4X62 - chains A and T of the 23 polymer chains in the assembly; structure by X-ray diffraction, 3.45 A resolution.

== Chain A ==
Molecule: 16S rRNA
From: Thermus thermophilus HB8
Sequence (1522 nucleotides; row label = number of the first residue in the row; note: 42 numbers in that range are skipped by the numbering (no residue carries them; nothing is unmodelled there); a row labelled like 190A-190L holds insertion residues (190A, then the next letters in order); numbering starts at 0):
     0 UUUGUUGGAGAGUUUGAUCCUGGCUCAGGGUGAACGCUGGCGGCGUGCCU
    50 AAGACAUGCAAGUCGUGCGGG
    73 CCGCGGGGUUUU
    88 ACUCCG
    95 UGGUC
   101 AGCGGCGGACGGGUGAGUAACGCGUGGGU
  129A G
   130 ACCUACCCGGAAGAGGGGGACAACCCGGGGAAACUCGGGCUAAUCCCCCA
   180 UGUGGACCCGC
190A-190L CCCUUGGGGUGU
   191 GUCCAAAGGGCUUU
   216 GCCCGCUUCCGGAUGGGCCCGCGUCCCAUCAGCUAGUUGGUGGGGUAAUG
   266 GCCCACCAAGGCGACGACGGGUAGCCGGUCUGAGAGGAUGGCCGGCCACA
   316 GGGGCACUGAGACACGGGCCCCACUCCUACGGGAGGCAGCAGUUAGGAAU
   366 CUUCCGCAAUGGGCGCAAGCCUGACGGAGCGACGCCGCUUGGAGGAAGAA
   416 GCCCUUCGGGGUGUAAACUCCUGAA
   442 CCCGGGACGAAACCCCCGACGA
   474 GGGGACUGACGGUACCGGG
   494 GUAAUAGCGCCGGCCAACUCCGUGCCAGCAGCCGCGGUAAUACGGAGGGC
   544 GCGAGCGUUACCCGGAUUCACUGGGCGUAAAGGGCGUGUAGGCGGCCUGG
   594 GGCGUCCCAUGUGAAAGACCACGGCUCAACCGUGGGGGAGCGUGGGAUAC
   644 GCUCAGGCUAGACGGUGGGAGAGGGUGGUGGAAUUCCCGGAGUAGCGGUG
   694 AAAUGCGCAGAUACCGGGAGGAACGCCGAUGGCGAAGGCAGCCACCUGGU
   744 CCACCCGUGACGCUGAGGCGCGAAAGCGUGGGGAGCAAACCGGAUUAGAU
   794 ACCCGGGUAGUCCACGCCCUAAACGAUGCGCGCUAGGUCUCUGGGUCU
   848 CCUGGGGGCCGAAGCUAACGCGUUAAGCGCGCCGCCUGGGGAGUACGGCC
   898 GCAAGGCUGAAACUCAAAGGAAUUGACGGGGGCCCGCACAAGCGGUGGAG
   948 CAUGUGGUUUAAUUCGAAGXAACGCGAAGAACCUUACCAGGCCUUGACAU
   998 GCUAGG
 1003A G
  1004 AACCCGGGUGAAAGCCUGGGGUGCCCC
1030A-1030D GCGA
  1031 GGGGAGCCCUAGCACAGGUGCUGCAUGGCCGUCGUCAGCUCGUGCCGUGA
  1081 GGUGUUGGGUUAAGUCCCGCAACGAGCGCAACCCCCGCCGUUAGUUGCCA
  1131 GCGGUUCGGCCGGGCACUCUAACGGGACUGCCCGCGAAA
  1171 GCGGGAGGAAGGAGGGGACGACGUCUGGUCAGCAUGGCCCUUACGGCCUG
  1221 GGCGACACACGUGCUACAAUGCCCACUACAAAGCGAUGCCACCCGGCAAC
  1271 GGGGAGCUAAUCGCAAAAAGGUGGGCCCAGUUCGGAUUGGGGUCUGCAAC
  1321 CCGACCCCAUGAAGCCGGAAUCGCUAGUAAUCGCGGAUCAG
 1361A C
  1362 CAUGCCGCGGUGAAUACGUUCCCGGGCCUUGUACACACXGCCXGUXACGC
  1412 CAUGGGAGCGGGCUCUACCCGAAGUCGCCGGG
  1446 AGCCUACGGG
  1459 CAGGCGCCGAGGGUAGGGCCCGUGACUGGGGCGAAGUCGUAACAAGGUAG
  1509 CUGUACCGGAAGGUGCGGCUGGAUCCACUCCUUUCU
Disordered / not traced: 0-4, 1534-1538
Modified / non-standard residues: PSU (pseudouridine-5'-monophosphate) at position 516, 7MG (7N-methyl-8-hydroguanosine-5'-monophosphate) at position 527, M2G (N2-dimethylguanosine-5'-monophosphate) at position 966, 5MC (5-methylcytidine-5'-monophosphate) at position 967, 2MG (2N-methylguanosine-5'-monophosphate) at position 1207, 5MC (5-methylcytidine-5'-monophosphate) at position 1400, 4OC (4n,o2'-methylcytidine-5'-monophosphate) at position 1402, 5MC (5-methylcytidine-5'-monophosphate) at position 1404, 5MC (5-methylcytidine-5'-monophosphate) at position 1407, UR3 (3-methyluridine-5'-monophoshate) at position 1498, MA6 (6N-dimethyladenosine-5'-monophoshate) at position 1518, MA6 (6N-dimethyladenosine-5'-monophoshate) at position 1519, PSU (pseudouridine-5'-monophosphate) at position 1540, PSU (pseudouridine-5'-monophosphate) at position 1541
Sequence notes: conflict C1534 (A132811 in 55771382), A1535 (C132812 in 55771382)
Bound ions: Mg2+ site 1 near U5 (its only coordinating residue here); K+ site 1 near U14 (its only coordinating residue here); Mg2+ site 2: G15, U920; Mg2+ site 3 near G21 (its only coordinating residue here); Mg2+ site 4 near G28 (its only coordinating residue here); Mg2+ site 5 near U37 (its only coordinating residue here); Mg2+ site 6 near C48 (its only coordinating residue here); Mg2+ site 7 near A53 (its only coordinating residue here); Mg2+ site 8: G61, U62; Mg2+ site 9: G70, U98; Mg2+ site 10: U83, C1543; Mg2+ site 11 near G107 (its only coordinating residue here); 94 more Mg2+ sites not listed; 13 more K+ sites not listed
Small-molecule neighbours:
  - paromomycin (PAR), molecule 1: G31, C47, C48, A50, A51, G52, A53, G113, U114, G115, A353, C355, A356, U358, U359, A360, G361, U365, C366
  - paromomycin (PAR), molecule 2: G567, G568, C569, G575, G821, C822, C862, U863, G874, C875
  - paromomycin (PAR), molecule 3: G610, A611, C613, A614, A622, C623, C624, G625, U626
  - paromomycin (PAR), molecule 4: G661, G662, A663, G664, A665, G666, G667, U740, G741, G742, U743
  - paromomycin (PAR), molecule 5: U669, G670, G671, U672, G673, G714, A715, A716, C717, G734, C735, C805, C806
  - paromomycin (PAR), molecule 6: 5MC_1404, G1405, U1406, 5MC_1407, A1408, C1409, G1489, C1490, G1491, A1492, A1493, G1494, U1495, C1496

== Chain T ==
Protein: 30S ribosomal protein S20
From: Thermus thermophilus (strain HB8 / ATCC 27634 / DSM 579)
UniProtKB: P80380 (RS20_THET8); residues 8-106 here = UniProt positions 8-106
Chain sequence (99 residues; row label = number of the first residue in the row):
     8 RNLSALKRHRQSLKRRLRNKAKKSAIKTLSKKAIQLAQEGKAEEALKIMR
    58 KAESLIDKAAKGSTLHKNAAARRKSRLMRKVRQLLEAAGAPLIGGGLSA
Bound ions: Mg2+ near Ser11 (its only coordinating residue here)

== How chain A and chain T interact ==
Pairs across the interface (94; chain A residue first):
  A60(A) - Leu10(T)  sugar contact
  G61(A) - Leu10(T)  phosphate contact
  G102(A) - Arg17(T)  salt bridge to the phosphate
  C103(A) - Lys14(T)  phosphate contact
  C103(A) - Arg17(T)  salt bridge to the phosphate
  C103(A) - Lys21(T)  hydrogen bond to the phosphate
  G104(A) - Lys14(T)  hydrogen bond to the base
  G104(A) - Gln18(T)  phosphate contact
  G104(A) - Lys21(T)  salt bridge to the phosphate
  G105(A) - Arg22(T)  salt bridge to the phosphate
  G107(A) - Arg15(T)  hydrogen bond to the base
  G108(A) - Arg15(T)  base contact
  C131(A) - Asn75(T)  phosphate contact
  C132(A) - Lys74(T)  hydrogen bond to the phosphate
  C132(A) - Asn75(T)  hydrogen bond to the phosphate
  U133(A) - Lys74(T)  salt bridge to the phosphate
  C175(A) - Arg25(T)  hydrogen bond to the sugar
  C175(A) - Lys29(T)  phosphate contact
  C176(A) - Lys29(T)  salt bridge to the phosphate
  C177(A) - Lys65(T)  salt bridge to the phosphate
  C178(A) - Lys65(T)  salt bridge to the phosphate
  A185(A) - Glu60(T)  base contact
  A185(A) - Ala78(T)  phosphate contact
  A185(A) - Lys81(T)  hydrogen bond to the sugar
  C186(A) - Ala78(T)  sugar contact
  C186(A) - Lys81(T)  sugar contact
  C186(A) - Ser82(T)  hydrogen bond to the phosphate
  C186(A) - Met85(T)  hydrogen bond to the sugar
  C187(A) - Ser82(T)  hydrogen bond to the phosphate
  C187(A) - Met85(T)  sugar contact
  C187(A) - Arg86(T)  sugar contact
  C187(A) - Arg89(T)  hydrogen bond to the sugar
  C187(A) - Leu104(T)  base contact
  C187(A) - Ser105(T)  hydrogen bond to the base
  C188(A) - Arg89(T)  hydrogen bond to the sugar
  C188(A) - Ser105(T)  hydrogen bond to the base
  C188(A) - Ala106(T)  sugar contact
  G190K(A) - Ser105(T)  base contact
  U190L(A) - Ser105(T)  hydrogen bond to the base
  U190L(A) - Ala106(T)  hydrogen bond to the base
  G191(A) - Gly101(T)  hydrogen bond to the sugar
  G191(A) - Gly102(T)  hydrogen bond to the sugar
  G191(A) - Gly103(T)  hydrogen bond to the base
  G191(A) - Leu104(T)  sugar contact
  U192(A) - Arg57(T)  sugar contact
  U192(A) - Glu60(T)  hydrogen bond to the sugar
  U192(A) - Gly102(T)  sugar contact
  U192(A) - Gly103(T)  sugar contact
  C193(A) - Glu60(T)  sugar contact
  C193(A) - Ser61(T)  hydrogen bond to the phosphate
  C193(A) - Asp64(T)  hydrogen bond to the sugar
  C194(A) - Ser61(T)  hydrogen bond to the phosphate
  C194(A) - Asp64(T)  sugar contact
  C194(A) - Lys65(T)  salt bridge to the phosphate
  C194(A) - Lys68(T)  phosphate contact
  A195(A) - Lys65(T)  phosphate contact
  A195(A) - Lys68(T)  salt bridge to the phosphate
  A196(A) - Lys68(T)  salt bridge to the phosphate
  G258(A) - Arg86(T)  salt bridge to the phosphate
  G259(A) - Arg83(T)  salt bridge to the phosphate
  G259(A) - Lys87(T)  salt bridge to the phosphate
  G260(A) - Arg83(T)  salt bridge to the phosphate
  U261(A) - Arg79(T)  salt bridge to the phosphate
  A262(A) - Lys74(T)  sugar contact
  A262(A) - Asn75(T)  hydrogen bond to the sugar
  A262(A) - Ala76(T)  phosphate contact
  A263(A) - Arg79(T)  salt bridge to the phosphate
  C322(A) - Ser19(T)  base contact
  C322(A) - Arg23(T)  sugar contact
  U323(A) - Ser19(T)  hydrogen bond to the sugar
  U323(A) - Arg22(T)  phosphate contact
  U323(A) - Arg23(T)  phosphate contact
  U323(A) - Asn26(T)  hydrogen bond to the phosphate
  G324(A) - Arg22(T)  salt bridge to the phosphate
  G324(A) - Asn26(T)  hydrogen bond to the phosphate
  G324(A) - Ser70(T)  hydrogen bond to the phosphate
  A325(A) - Ser70(T)  phosphate contact
  G332(A) - Leu10(T)  phosphate contact
  G333(A) - His16(T)  sugar contact
  A349(A) - Arg8(T)  sugar contact
  U1436(A) - Arg23(T)  salt bridge to the phosphate
  C1437(A) - Lys34(T)  salt bridge to the phosphate
  G1438(A) - Lys34(T)  salt bridge to the phosphate
  C1439(A) - Lys38(T)  salt bridge to the phosphate
  G1453(A) - Leu36(T)  sugar contact
  G1453(A) - Lys39(T)  hydrogen bond to the phosphate
  G1454(A) - Lys39(T)  salt bridge to the phosphate
  G1455(A) - Ala28(T)  phosphate contact
  G1455(A) - Ser31(T)  phosphate contact
  G1455(A) - Ala32(T)  sugar contact
  G1455(A) - Thr35(T)  hydrogen bond to the phosphate
  C1459(A) - Lys27(T)  phosphate contact
  C1459(A) - Ser31(T)  hydrogen bond to the phosphate
  A1460(A) - Lys27(T)  salt bridge to the phosphate
Also at the interface, not in a pair above, chain A (53 interface residues in all): C106, C174, G184, C1440
Also at the interface, not in a pair above, chain T (51 interface residues in all): Ala12, Leu24, Arg80

== In short ==
53 residues of chain A face 51 of chain T across their interface; the contacts include 31 hydrogen bonds and
24 salt bridges. Among the polar pairs are G104(A)-Lys14(T), G107(A)-Arg15(T) and C187(A)-Ser105(T). Bound to
chain A: 6 copies of paromomycin.
Chain A is 16S rRNA (Thermus thermophilus HB8) and chain T is 30S ribosomal protein S20 (Thermus thermophilus
(strain HB8 / ATCC 27634 / DSM 579)); the structure, Crystal Structure of 30S ribosomal subunit from Thermus
thermophilus, was determined by X-ray diffraction (same publication as 4X64, 4X65 and 4X66).
